PDB entry 6AZ1 | electron microscopy, 2.70 A resolution | chains X and 1 of the 38 polymer chains in the assembly

# Chain X
Name: ribosomal protein S19e
Source organism: Leishmania donovani
UniProtKB: E9BR60 (E9BR60_LEIDB); numbering as in UniProt (aligned over 1-179)
Sequence (179 residues; row label = number of the first residue in the row):
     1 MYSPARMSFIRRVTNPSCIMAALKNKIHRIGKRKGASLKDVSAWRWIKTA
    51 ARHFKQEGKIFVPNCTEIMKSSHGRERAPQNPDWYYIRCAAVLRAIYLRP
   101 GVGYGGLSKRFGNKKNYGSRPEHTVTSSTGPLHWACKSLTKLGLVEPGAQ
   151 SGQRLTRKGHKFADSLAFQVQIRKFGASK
Disordered / not traced: 1-24, 177-179

# Chain 1
Molecule: ribosomal RNA 18S
Source organism: Leishmania donovani
Sequence (2203 nucleotides; numbered 1 to 2203; the number before each row is that of its first residue):
     1 GAUCUGGUUGAUUCUGCCAGUAGUCAUXUGCUUGUUUCAAGGACUUAGCC
    51 AUGCAUGCCUCAGAAUCACUGCAUUUGCAGGAAUCUGCGCAUGGCUCXUU
   101 ACAUCAGACGUAAUCUGCCGCAAAAAUCUUGCGGUUUCCGCAAAAUUGGA
   151 UAACUUGGCGAAACGCCAAGCUAAUACAUGAACCAACCGGGUGUUCUCCA
   201 CUCCAGACGGUGGGCAACCAUCGUCGUGAGACGCCCAGCGAAUGAAUGAC
   251 AGUAAAACCAAUGCCUUCACUGGCAGUAACACCCAGCAGUGUUGACUCAA
   301 UUCAUUCCGUGCGAAAGCCGGCUUGUUCCGGCGUCUUUUGACGAACAACU
   351 GCCCUAUCAGCUGGUGAUGGCCGUGUAGUGGACUGCCAUGGCGUUGACGG
   401 GAGCGGGGGAUUAGGGUUCGAUUCCGGAGAGGGAGCCUGAGAAAUAGCUA
   451 CCACUUCUACGGAGGGCAGCAGGCGCGCXAAUUGCCCAAUGUCAAAACAA
   501 AACGAUGAGGCAGCGAAAAGAAAUAGAGUUGUCAGUCCAUUUGGAUUGUC
   551 AUUUCAAUGGGGGAUAUUUAAACCCAUCCAAUAUCGAGUAACAAUUGGAG
   601 GACAAGUCUGGUGCCAGCACCCGCGGUAAUUCCAGCUCCAAAAGCGUAUA
   651 UUAAUGCUGUUGCUGUUXAAGGGUUCGUAGUUGAACUGUGGGCUGUGCAG
   701 GUUUGUUCCUGGUCGUCCCGUCCAUGUCGGAUUUGGUGACCCAGGCCCUU
   751 GCAGCCCGUGAACAUUCAAAGAAACAAGAAACACGGGAGUGGUUCCUUUC
   801 CUGAUUUACGCAUGUCAUGCAUGCCAGGGGGCGUCCGUGAUUUUUUACUG
   851 UGACUAAAGAAGCGUGACUAAAGCAGUCAUUUGACUUGAAUUAGAAAGCA
   901 UGGGAUAACAAXGGAGCAGCCUCUAGGCUACCGUUUCGGCUUUUGUUGGU
   951 UUUAAAGGUCUAUUGGAGAUUAUGGAGCUGUGCGACAAGUGCUUUCCCAU
  1001 CGCAACCUCGGUUCGGUGUGUGGCGCCUUUGAGGGGUUUAGUGCGUCCGG
  1051 UACGAGCUCCGGUUCGUCCGGCCGUAACGCCUUUUCAACUCACGGCCUCU
  1101 AGGAAUGAAGGAGGGUAGUUCGGGGGAGAACGUACUGGGGCGUCAGAGGU
  1151 GAAAUUCUUAGACCGCACCAAGACGAACUACAGCGAAGGCAUUCUUCAAG
  1201 GAUACCUUCCUCAAUCAAGAACCAAAGUGUGGAGAUCGAAGAUGAUUAGA
  1251 GACCAUUGUAGUCCACACUGCAAACGAUGACACCCAUGAAUUGGGGAUCU
  1301 UAUGGGCCGGCCUGCGGCAGGGUUUACCCUGUGUCAGCACCGCGCCCGCU
  1351 UUUACCACCUUACGUAUCUUUUCUAUUCGGCCUUUACCGGCCACCCACGG
  1401 GAAUAUCCUCAGCACGUUUUCUGUUUUUUCACGCGAAAGCUUUGAGGUUA
  1451 CAGUCUCAGGGGGGAGUACGUUCGCAAGAGUGAAACUUAAAGAAAUUGAC
  1501 GGAAUGGCACCACAAGACGUGGAGCGUGCGGUUUAAUUXGACXXAACACG
  1551 GGGAACUUUACCAGAUCCGGACAGGAUGAGGAUUGACAGAUUGAGUGUUC
  1601 UUUCUCGAUUCCCUGAAUGGUGGUGCAUGGCCGCUUUUGGUCGGUGGAGU
  1651 GAUUUGUUUGGUUGAUUCCGUCAACGGACGAGAUCCAAGCUGCCCAGUAG
  1701 AAUUCAGAAUUGCCCAUAGGAUAGCAAACUCAUCGGCGGGUUUUACCCAA
  1751 CGGUGGGCCGCAUUCGGUCGAAUUCUUCUCUGCGGGAUUCCUUUGUAAUU
  1801 GCACAAGGUGAAAUUUUGGGCAACAGCAGGUCUGUGAUGCUCCUCAAUGU
  1851 UCUGGGCGACACGCGCACUACAAUGUCAGUGAGAACAAGAAAAACGACUU
  1901 UUGUCGAACCUACUUGAUCAAAAGAGUGGGGAAACCCCGGAAUCACAUAG
  1951 ACUCACUUGGGACCGAGGAUUGCAAUUAUUGGUCGCGCAACGAGGAAUGU
  2001 CUCGUAGGCGCAGCUCAUCAXACUGUGCCGAUUACGUCCCUGCCAUUUGU
  2051 ACACACCGCCXGUCGUUGUUUCCGAUGAUGGUGCAAUACAGGUGAUCGGA
  2101 CAGGCGGUGUUUUAUCCGCCCGAAAGUUCACCGAUAUUUCUUCAAUAGAG
  2151 GAAGCAAAAGUCGUAACAAGGUAGCUGUAGGUGAACCUGCAGCUGGAUCA
  2201 UUU
Disordered / not traced: 74-76, 136-137, 194, 201-227, 252-254, 267-272, 323-327, 530-551, 697-715, 726, 733-737, 743-749, 764-769, 777-782, 793-828, 880-881, 886, 919-948, 1000-1099, 1119, 1299-1357, 1372-1407, 1428-1429, 1725-1759, 1766, 1794, 1799, 1898-1902, 2102-2121
Covalently attached groups: paromomycin (PAR) linked to C1421; covalent link G1700-OMU_1777
Modified positions: OMU (o2'-methyluridine 5'-monophosphate) at position 8, OMC (o2'-methylycytidine-5'-monophosphate) at position 18, A2M (2'-O-methyladenosine 5'-(dihydrogen phosphate)) at position 28, OMU (o2'-methyluridine 5'-monophosphate) at position 33, OMC (o2'-methylycytidine-5'-monophosphate) at position 38, A2M (2'-O-methyladenosine 5'-(dihydrogen phosphate)) at position 98, OMC (o2'-methylycytidine-5'-monophosphate) at position 115, A2M (2'-O-methyladenosine 5'-(dihydrogen phosphate)) at position 479, OMG (o2'-methylguanosine-5'-monophosphate) at position 509, OMU (o2'-methyluridine 5'-monophosphate) at position 661, A2M (2'-O-methyladenosine 5'-(dihydrogen phosphate)) at position 668, A2M (2'-O-methyladenosine 5'-(dihydrogen phosphate)) at position 912, OMG (o2'-methylguanosine-5'-monophosphate) at position 1464, OMG (o2'-methylguanosine-5'-monophosphate) at position 1478, M1Y ((1S)-1,4-anhydro-1-(1-methyl-2,4-dioxo-1,2,3,4-tetrahydropyrimidin-5-yl)-5-O-phosphono-D-xylitol) at position 1539, C4J ((5S)-5-{3-[(3S)-3-amino-3-carboxypropyl]-1-methyl-2,4-dioxo-1,2,3,4-tetrahydropyrimidin-5-yl}-2,5-anhydro-1-O-phosphono-L-arabinitol) at position 1543, 5MC (5-methylcytidine-5'-monophosphate) at position 1544, OMG (o2'-methylguanosine-5'-monophosphate) at position 1550, OMU (o2'-methyluridine 5'-monophosphate) at position 1621, OMG (o2'-methylguanosine-5'-monophosphate) at position 1623, OMG (o2'-methylguanosine-5'-monophosphate) at position 1647, OMU (o2'-methyluridine 5'-monophosphate) at position 1777, OMG (o2'-methylguanosine-5'-monophosphate) at position 1829, OMU (o2'-methyluridine 5'-monophosphate) at position 1833, OMG (o2'-methylguanosine-5'-monophosphate) at position 1865, OMC (o2'-methylycytidine-5'-monophosphate) at position 1866, OMU (o2'-methyluridine 5'-monophosphate) at position 1979, 7MG (7N-methyl-8-hydroguanosine-5'-monophosphate) at position 1995, A2M (2'-O-methyladenosine 5'-(dihydrogen phosphate)) at position 2021, OMU (o2'-methyluridine 5'-monophosphate) at position 2048, 4OC (4n,o2'-methylcytidine-5'-monophosphate) at position 2059, 5MC (5-methylcytidine-5'-monophosphate) at position 2061, OMC (o2'-methylycytidine-5'-monophosphate) at position 2140, OMG (o2'-methylguanosine-5'-monophosphate) at position 2151, MA6 (6N-dimethyladenosine-5'-monophoshate) at position 2184, MA6 (6N-dimethyladenosine-5'-monophoshate) at position 2185
Differences from the reference sequence: conflict M1Y_1539 (U1020612 in 322500086), C4J_1543 (U1020608 in 322500086)
Small-molecule neighbours:
  - Mg2+ (MG), molecule 1: U96, G426, G427
  - Mg2+ (MG), molecule 2: G405, G406, G420
  - Mg2+ (MG), molecule 3: G432, C452, U2135
  - Mg2+ (MG), molecule 4: C467, C470, G472
  - Mg2+ (MG), molecule 5: G606, A634, G635
  - Mg2+ (MG), molecule 6: U609, G610, G611, A629
  - Mg2+ (MG), molecule 7: A783, C784, C835, C836
  - Mg2+ (MG), molecule 8: A1108, A1109, G1111, A1112, C1209, C1210
  - Mg2+ (MG), molecule 9: G1189, A1272, A1274, G2192
  - Mg2+ (MG), molecule 10: C1237, G1238, U1257, G1258
  - Mg2+ (MG), molecule 11: G1530, G1531, G1858
  - Mg2+ (MG), molecule 12: C2162, G2163, U2164
  - paromomycin (PAR), molecule 1: G20, A22, G23, U24, A26, U27, C645, G646, U647, A648, U649, A650, U651
  - paromomycin (PAR), molecule 2: U365, G366, A367, A2085, A2086, C2132, G2133, A2134
  - paromomycin (PAR), molecule 3: A1290, U1291, U1292, G1293, G1294, G1295, U1419, U1420, U1422, G1423
  - paromomycin (PAR), molecule 4: A1509, C1510, C1511, U1637, U1638, G1639, G1664, A1681, G1682, U1815, G1818, G1819, C1821, A1822, U2002, C2003
  - paromomycin (PAR), molecule 5: G2062, U2063, C2064, G2065, U2066, C2155, A2156, A2157, A2158, A2159, G2160, U2161, C2162
  - paromomycin (PAR), molecule 6: U2066, U2067, G2068, U2069, U2070, U2071, A2149, G2150, OMG_2151, A2152, A2153, G2154, C2155
Reported in the primary citation:
  - conformationally variable residues (side-chain flip): A2158, A2159
  - binding site for paromomycin: G2065, A2158, A2159

# Chain X / chain 1 interface
Pairs across the interface (155; chain X residue first):
  Asn25(X) - C1715(1)  base contact
  Lys26(X) - C1715(1)  hydrogen bond to the base
  Lys26(X) - G1720(1)  phosphate contact
  Lys26(X) - A1721(1)  salt bridge to the phosphate
  Ile27(X) - C1714(1)  sugar contact
  Ile27(X) - C1715(1)  sugar contact
  His28(X) - G1712(1)  base contact
  Arg29(X) - G1712(1)  base contact
  Ile30(X) - G1724(1)  base contact
  Lys32(X) - C1761(1)  salt bridge to the phosphate
  Lys32(X) - A1762(1)  salt bridge to the phosphate
  Arg33(X) - A1762(1)  sugar contact
  Arg33(X) - U1763(1)  hydrogen bond to the sugar
  Lys34(X) - U1711(1)  hydrogen bond to the sugar
  Lys34(X) - G1712(1)  base contact
  Lys34(X) - A1762(1)  hydrogen bond to the base
  Gly35(X) - U1710(1)  base contact
  Gly35(X) - A1762(1)  base contact
  Ala36(X) - U1710(1)  hydrogen bond to the sugar
  Ala43(X) - G1881(1)  sugar contact
  Trp44(X) - U1880(1)  sugar contact
  Trp44(X) - U1948(1)  sugar contact
  Trp44(X) - A1949(1)  hydrogen bond to the phosphate
  Arg45(X) - A1716(1)  base contact
  Arg45(X) - U1948(1)  salt bridge to the phosphate
  Ile47(X) - U1880(1)  phosphate contact
  Lys48(X) - A1716(1)  hydrogen bond to the base
  Lys48(X) - A1949(1)  phosphate contact
  Arg52(X) - U1717(1)  hydrogen bond to the base
  Phe61(X) - C1919(1)  base contact
  Pro63(X) - C1919(1)  base contact
  Asn64(X) - C1919(1)  hydrogen bond to the base
  Cys65(X) - C1919(1)  hydrogen bond to the base
  Cys65(X) - A1920(1)  sugar contact
  Met69(X) - A1920(1)  sugar contact
  Lys70(X) - U1983(1)  salt bridge to the phosphate
  Lys70(X) - C1984(1)  salt bridge to the phosphate
  Ser71(X) - G1879(1)  hydrogen bond to the phosphate
  His73(X) - A1921(1)  sugar contact
  His73(X) - A1922(1)  salt bridge to the phosphate
  His73(X) - G1982(1)  salt bridge to the phosphate
  His73(X) - U1983(1)  phosphate contact
  Arg75(X) - A1878(1)  phosphate contact
  Arg75(X) - G1879(1)  salt bridge to the phosphate
  Glu76(X) - C1877(1)  sugar contact
  Glu76(X) - A1878(1)  hydrogen bond to the phosphate
  Arg77(X) - C1877(1)  sugar contact
  Arg77(X) - A1878(1)  sugar contact
  Arg77(X) - U1958(1)  base contact
  Ala78(X) - A1878(1)  sugar contact
  Pro79(X) - A1878(1)  hydrogen bond to the sugar
  Pro79(X) - G1879(1)  phosphate contact
  Gln80(X) - C1877(1)  base contact
  Gln80(X) - A1878(1)  hydrogen bond to the sugar
  Gln80(X) - G1950(1)  base contact
  Ile87(X) - U1880(1)  sugar contact
  Arg88(X) - U1880(1)  salt bridge to the phosphate
  Ala91(X) - U1880(1)  phosphate contact
  Ala91(X) - G1881(1)  phosphate contact
  Arg94(X) - G1881(1)  phosphate contact
  Arg94(X) - A1882(1)  salt bridge to the phosphate
  Leu98(X) - A1882(1)  phosphate contact
  Arg99(X) - C1937(1)  sugar contact
  Arg99(X) - C1938(1)  salt bridge to the phosphate
  Arg99(X) - G1940(1)  salt bridge to the phosphate
  Pro100(X) - G1767(1)  hydrogen bond to the base
  Gly101(X) - G1767(1)  base contact
  Val102(X) - G1940(1)  base contact
  Gly103(X) - C1913(1)  hydrogen bond to the phosphate
  Gly103(X) - U1914(1)  phosphate contact
  Tyr104(X) - U1914(1)  hydrogen bond to the phosphate
  Tyr104(X) - U1915(1)  hydrogen bond to the phosphate
  Gly105(X) - C1913(1)  hydrogen bond to the phosphate
  Gly106(X) - C1913(1)  hydrogen bond to the phosphate
  Gly106(X) - G1940(1)  hydrogen bond to the base
  Lys109(X) - C1937(1)  salt bridge to the phosphate
  Lys109(X) - G1940(1)  salt bridge to the phosphate
  Arg110(X) - G1881(1)  salt bridge to the phosphate
  Arg110(X) - A1882(1)  salt bridge to the phosphate
  Arg110(X) - G1940(1)  hydrogen bond to the base
  Phe111(X) - U1880(1)  phosphate contact
  Gly112(X) - A1942(1)  phosphate contact
  Lys114(X) - A1942(1)  hydrogen bond to the sugar
  Lys114(X) - U1943(1)  salt bridge to the phosphate
  Lys114(X) - C2009(1)  phosphate contact
  Lys114(X) - G2010(1)  salt bridge to the phosphate
  Lys115(X) - G1982(1)  phosphate contact
  Asn116(X) - G1961(1)  phosphate contact
  Tyr117(X) - G1982(1)  phosphate contact
  Gly118(X) - U1869(1)  hydrogen bond to the sugar
  Gly118(X) - G1961(1)  phosphate contact
  Gly118(X) - A1962(1)  phosphate contact
  Ser119(X) - G1524(1)  base contact
  Ser119(X) - C1868(1)  hydrogen bond to the sugar
  Ser119(X) - U1869(1)  sugar contact
  Ser119(X) - G1961(1)  sugar contact
  Ser119(X) - A1962(1)  hydrogen bond to the phosphate
  Ser119(X) - A2M_2021(1)  base contact
  Arg120(X) - C1868(1)  sugar contact
  Arg120(X) - U1869(1)  sugar contact
  Arg120(X) - G1981(1)  salt bridge to the phosphate
  Arg120(X) - A2020(1)  salt bridge to the phosphate
  Arg120(X) - A2M_2021(1)  salt bridge to the phosphate
  Pro121(X) - C1868(1)  phosphate contact
  Pro121(X) - U1869(1)  phosphate contact
  Pro121(X) - A2M_2021(1)  sugar contact
  Glu122(X) - U1869(1)  phosphate contact
  Glu122(X) - A1870(1)  phosphate contact
  Glu122(X) - G2010(1)  sugar contact
  His123(X) - C2011(1)  salt bridge to the phosphate
  His123(X) - A2M_2021(1)  salt bridge to the phosphate
  Thr124(X) - A1941(1)  hydrogen bond to the sugar
  Thr124(X) - A1942(1)  sugar contact
  Thr124(X) - G2010(1)  hydrogen bond to the phosphate
  Thr124(X) - C2011(1)  hydrogen bond to the phosphate
  Ser128(X) - A1921(1)  hydrogen bond to the phosphate
  Ser128(X) - A1922(1)  phosphate contact
  Gly130(X) - A1917(1)  base contact
  Gly130(X) - A1921(1)  phosphate contact
  His133(X) - U1915(1)  salt bridge to the phosphate
  His133(X) - G1916(1)  hydrogen bond to the base
  His133(X) - A1917(1)  sugar contact
  Trp134(X) - A1917(1)  base contact
  Trp134(X) - C1919(1)  sugar contact
  Lys137(X) - A1917(1)  hydrogen bond to the sugar
  Lys137(X) - U1918(1)  salt bridge to the phosphate
  Gly148(X) - G1767(1)  base contact
  Ala149(X) - G1767(1)  hydrogen bond to the base
  Ala149(X) - C1769(1)  base contact
  Gln150(X) - G1767(1)  hydrogen bond to the base
  Gln150(X) - C1769(1)  hydrogen bond to the base
  Ser151(X) - G1767(1)  hydrogen bond to the base
  Gly152(X) - C1913(1)  phosphate contact
  Gly152(X) - U1914(1)  phosphate contact
  Gln153(X) - U1914(1)  hydrogen bond to the phosphate
  Arg154(X) - G1767(1)  hydrogen bond to the base
  His160(X) - A1709(1)  hydrogen bond to the sugar
  Lys161(X) - A1709(1)  phosphate contact
  Lys161(X) - U1710(1)  salt bridge to the phosphate
  Asp164(X) - A1709(1)  hydrogen bond to the sugar
  Asp164(X) - U1710(1)  sugar contact
  Ser165(X) - U1710(1)  sugar contact
  Phe168(X) - U1710(1)  sugar contact
  Phe168(X) - U1711(1)  sugar contact
  Phe168(X) - G1712(1)  base contact
  Phe168(X) - C1714(1)  base contact
  Gln171(X) - G1712(1)  hydrogen bond to the base
  Ile172(X) - G1712(1)  base contact
  Ile172(X) - C1714(1)  hydrogen bond to the sugar
  Arg173(X) - C1715(1)  phosphate contact
  Arg173(X) - A1716(1)  salt bridge to the phosphate
  Arg173(X) - G1719(1)  hydrogen bond to the sugar
  Arg173(X) - G1720(1)  salt bridge to the phosphate
  Lys174(X) - C1714(1)  sugar contact
  Phe175(X) - A1716(1)  stacking on the base
Interface residues without a listed pair, chain X (89 interface residues in all): Ser37, Lys39, Asp40, Ala95, Tyr97, Leu107, Asn113, Thr129
Interface residues without a listed pair, chain 1 (66 interface residues in all): C1525, U1722, U1764, U1768, G1883, G1939, A1947, G1959

# Overview
89 residues of chain X face 66 of chain 1 across their interface, with 43 hydrogen bonds, 29 salt bridges and
1 aromatic stacking contact. Polar contacts include Lys26(X)-C1715(1), Lys34(X)-A1762(1) and
Lys48(X)-A1716(1). The paper reports a binding site for paromomycin at G2065(1), A2158(1) and A2159(1);
conformational variability at A2158(1) and A2159(1).
Here chain X is ribosomal protein S19e and chain 1 is ribosomal RNA 18S, both from Leishmania donovani. Entry
6AZ1 (Cryo-EM structure of the small subunit of Leishmania ribosome bound to paromomycin) was determined by
electron microscopy.
